Entry 8BF5 (electron microscopy, 2.96 A resolution); this record covers chains B and V of the 6 polymer chains in the assembly.

Chain B:
Protein: RNA-directed RNA polymerase catalytic subunit
Source organism: Influenza B virus (B/Memphis/13/2003)
Notes: EC 2.7.7.48
Reference sequence: Q5V8Y6 (Q5V8Y6_9INFB); numbering as in UniProt (aligned over 1-752)
Amino-acid sequence (772 residues; row label = number of the first residue in the row; numbers below 1 keep their minus sign (Gly-8 is residue -8)):
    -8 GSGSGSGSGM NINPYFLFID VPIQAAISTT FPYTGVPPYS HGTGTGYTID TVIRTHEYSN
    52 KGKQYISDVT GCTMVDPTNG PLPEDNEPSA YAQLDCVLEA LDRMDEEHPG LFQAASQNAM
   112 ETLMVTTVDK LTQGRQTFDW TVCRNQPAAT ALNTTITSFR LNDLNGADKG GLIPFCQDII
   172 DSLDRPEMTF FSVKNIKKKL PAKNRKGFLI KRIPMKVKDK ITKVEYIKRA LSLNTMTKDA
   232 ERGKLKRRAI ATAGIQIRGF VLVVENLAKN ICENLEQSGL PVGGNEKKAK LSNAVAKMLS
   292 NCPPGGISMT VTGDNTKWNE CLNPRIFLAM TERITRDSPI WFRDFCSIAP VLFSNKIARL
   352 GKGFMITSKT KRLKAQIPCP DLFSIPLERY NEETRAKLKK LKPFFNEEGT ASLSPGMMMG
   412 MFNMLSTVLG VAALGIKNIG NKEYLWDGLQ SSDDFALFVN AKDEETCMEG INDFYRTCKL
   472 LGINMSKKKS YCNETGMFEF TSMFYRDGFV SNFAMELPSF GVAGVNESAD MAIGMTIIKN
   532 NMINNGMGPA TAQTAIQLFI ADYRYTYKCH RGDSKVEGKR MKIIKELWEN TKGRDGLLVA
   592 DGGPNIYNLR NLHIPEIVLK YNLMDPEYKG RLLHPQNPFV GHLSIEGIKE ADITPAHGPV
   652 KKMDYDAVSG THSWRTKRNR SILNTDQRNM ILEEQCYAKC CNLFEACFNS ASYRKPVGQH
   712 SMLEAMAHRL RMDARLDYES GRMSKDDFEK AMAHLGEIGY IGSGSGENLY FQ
Not modelled in the structure: -8 to -1, 192-198, 636-652, 750-763
Construct notes: expression tag (-8 to 0, 753-763)
Bound ions: Mg2+: Asp305, Asp445
Small-molecule neighbours: phosphomethylphosphonic acid guanylate ester (G2P): Lys229, Lys235, Arg239, Ile241, Asn306, Thr307, Lys308, Trp309, Asn310, Met410, Asp444, Lys480

Chain V:
Molecule: 5' vRNA
Sequence (14 nucleotides; each row starts with the number of its first residue):
     1 AGUAGUAACA AGUU
Not modelled in the structure: 13-14

Interface between chain B and chain V:
Residue-residue contacts (16; chain B residue first):
  His32(B) with A7(V), sugar contact; A8(V), sugar contact
  Gly33(B) with A7(V), phosphate contact; A8(V), phosphate contact
  Thr34(B) with A7(V), hydrogen bond to the phosphate; A8(V), hydrogen bond to the phosphate
  Gly37(B) with A7(V), phosphate contact
  Tyr38(B) with U6(V), hydrogen bond to the phosphate
  Leu200(B) with G12(V), sugar contact
  Arg238(B) with U6(V), phosphate contact
  Met356(B) with A8(V), phosphate contact
  Lys365(B) with C9(V), salt bridge to the phosphate
  Glu384(B) with U6(V), base contact
  Leu674(B) with A11(V), base contact; G12(V), sugar contact
  Asn675(B) with G12(V), hydrogen bond to the sugar
Other interface residues (no listed pair), chain B (19 interface residues in all): Lys237, Gly354, Phe355, Arg363, Gln367, Thr385, Lys388
Other interface residues (no listed pair), chain V (9 interface residues in all): A4, G5, A10

In short:
19 residues of chain B and 9 residues of chain V are in contact, with 4 hydrogen bonds and 1 salt bridge.
Polar pairs include Asn675(B)-G12(V), Thr34(B)-A7(V) and Thr34(B)-A8(V). Bound to chain B:
phosphomethylphosphonic acid guanylate ester.
Chain B is RNA-directed RNA polymerase catalytic subunit (Influenza B virus (B/Memphis/13/2003)) and chain V
is 5' vRNA; the structure, Early transcription elongation state of influenza A/H7N9 polymerase stalled with
incoming GTP analogue, was determined by electron microscopy together with 7R1F, 8BDR and 8BE0 from the same
study.
